PDB entry 2BS4 | X-ray diffraction, 2.76 A resolution | chains C and F of the 6 polymer chains in the assembly

[Chain C (and F)]
Molecule: Quinol-fumarate reductase diheme cytochrome B subunit C
From: Wolinella succinogenes
Notes: EC 1.3.99.1; chain F of this document is another copy of the same molecule, construct and numbering; everything in this record applies to it too
Reference sequence: P17413 (FRDC_WOLSU); residues 1-256 here = UniProt positions 1-256
Amino-acid sequence (256 residues; each row starts with the number of its first residue):
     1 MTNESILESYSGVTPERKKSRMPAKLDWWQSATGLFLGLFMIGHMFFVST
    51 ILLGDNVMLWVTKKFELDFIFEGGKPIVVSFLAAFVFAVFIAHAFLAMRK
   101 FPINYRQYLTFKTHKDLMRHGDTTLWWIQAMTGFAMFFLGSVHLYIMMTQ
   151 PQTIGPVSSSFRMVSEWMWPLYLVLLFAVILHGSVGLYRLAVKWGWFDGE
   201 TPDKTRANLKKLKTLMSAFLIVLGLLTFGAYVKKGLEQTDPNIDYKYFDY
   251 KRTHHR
Unresolved in the structure: 256
Sequence notes: conflict Ile180 (Glu in P17413)
Ion coordination: heme Fe site 1: His44, His143; heme Fe site 2: His93, His182
Small-molecule neighbours:
  - 2,3-dimethyl-1,4-naphthoquinone (DMW): Phe40, His44, Phe47, Val48, Met58, Val61, Thr62, Phe65, Val79, Leu82, Ile154
  - heme (HEM), molecule 1: Gln30, Ser31, Gly34, Leu35, Leu37, Gly38, Met41, Phe90, His93, Ala94, Ala97, Met98, Lys100, Phe101, Trp126, Gln129, Ala130, Gly133, Phe134, Met136, Phe137, Val179, His182, Gly183, Gly186, Leu187, Leu190, Lys193
  - heme (HEM), molecule 2: Phe40, Met41, His44, Met45, Val48, Val79, Leu82, Ala83, Val86, Phe90, Met136, Gly140, His143, Leu144, Met147, Ile154, Ser159, Arg162, Met163, Tyr172, Leu175, Leu176, Val179, Gly224, Thr227, Phe228, Tyr231
Swiss-Prot annotation at these positions:
  - binding site (heme b): His44, His93, His143, His182

[Interface between chain C and chain F]
Contacting residue pairs (80; chain C residue first):
  Met1(C) - Thr113(F)
  Met1(C) - Asp116(F)  hydrogen bond (backbone-side chain)
  Met1(C) - Leu117(F)  hydrogen bond (side chain-backbone)
  Ser5(C) - Thr113(F)
  Ile6(C) - Thr113(F)
  Ile6(C) - Leu117(F)  hydrophobic
  Glu8(C) - Tyr105(F)  hydrogen bond
  Glu8(C) - Arg106(F)  hydrogen bond (backbone-side chain)
  Glu8(C) - Leu109(F)
  Ser9(C) - Arg106(F)  hydrogen bond (backbone-side chain)
  Ser9(C) - Leu109(F)
  Ser9(C) - Thr110(F)
  Ser9(C) - Thr113(F)  hydrogen bond
  Tyr10(C) - Leu117(F)
  Gly12(C) - Arg106(F)
  Ser20(C) - Tyr105(F)  hydrogen bond
  Met22(C) - Tyr105(F)  hydrophobic
  Pro23(C) - Tyr105(F)
  Leu26(C) - Tyr105(F)  hydrophobic
  Ile91(C) - Phe138(F)  hydrophobic
  Phe95(C) - Phe134(F)  hydrophobic
  Met98(C) - Ile103(F)
  Met98(C) - Phe134(F)  hydrophobic
  Arg99(C) - Ile103(F)
  Ile103(C) - Met98(F)
  Ile103(C) - Arg99(F)
  Ile103(C) - Ile103(F)  hydrophobic
  Tyr105(C) - Glu8(F)  hydrogen bond
  Tyr105(C) - Ser20(F)
  Tyr105(C) - Met22(F)  hydrophobic
  Tyr105(C) - Leu26(F)  hydrophobic
  Arg106(C) - Glu8(F)  hydrogen bond (side chain-backbone)
  Arg106(C) - Ser9(F)  hydrogen bond (side chain-backbone)
  Arg106(C) - Gly12(F)
  Leu109(C) - Glu8(F)
  Leu109(C) - Ser9(F)
  Thr110(C) - Ser9(F)
  Thr113(C) - Met1(F)
  Thr113(C) - Ser5(F)
  Thr113(C) - Ile6(F)
  Thr113(C) - Ser9(F)  hydrogen bond
  Asp116(C) - Met1(F)  hydrogen bond (side chain-backbone)
  Leu117(C) - Met1(F)  hydrophobic
  Leu117(C) - Ile6(F)  hydrophobic
  Leu117(C) - Tyr10(F)
  Phe134(C) - Phe95(F)  hydrophobic
  Phe134(C) - Met98(F)  hydrophobic
  Phe137(C) - Phe134(F)  hydrophobic
  Phe137(C) - Phe137(F)
  Phe137(C) - Phe138(F)  hydrophobic
  Phe137(C) - Ser141(F)
  Phe138(C) - Ile91(F)  hydrophobic
  Phe138(C) - Phe137(F)  hydrophobic
  Phe138(C) - Ser141(F)
  Ser141(C) - Phe137(F)
  Ser141(C) - Phe138(F)
  Ser141(C) - Val142(F)
  Val142(C) - Ser141(F)
  Val142(C) - Val142(F)  hydrophobic
  Val142(C) - Tyr145(F)  hydrophobic
  Tyr145(C) - Val142(F)  hydrophobic
  Tyr145(C) - Trp167(F)  hydrogen bond (side chain-backbone)
  Tyr145(C) - Met168(F)  hydrophobic
  Tyr145(C) - Pro170(F)
  Tyr145(C) - Leu171(F)  hydrogen bond (side chain-backbone)
  Thr149(C) - Glu166(F)
  Thr149(C) - Trp167(F)
  Gln150(C) - Glu166(F)
  Phe161(C) - Tyr247(F)
  Glu166(C) - Thr149(F)
  Glu166(C) - Gln150(F)
  Glu166(C) - Lys246(F)  salt bridge
  Trp167(C) - Tyr145(F)  hydrogen bond (backbone-side chain)
  Trp167(C) - Thr149(F)
  Met168(C) - Tyr145(F)  hydrophobic
  Pro170(C) - Tyr145(F)
  Leu171(C) - Tyr145(F)  hydrogen bond (backbone-side chain)
  Lys246(C) - Glu166(F)  salt bridge
  Lys246(C) - Lys246(F)
  Tyr247(C) - Phe161(F)
Interface residues without a listed pair, chain C (44 interface residues in all): Phe87, Phe90, Phe101, Asn104, Ser165
Interface residues without a listed pair, chain F (44 interface residues in all): Pro23, Phe87, Phe90, Phe101, Asn104, Ser165

[Overview]
Chain C and chain F each contribute 44 residues to their interface; the contacts include 16 hydrogen bonds and
2 salt bridges. Polar pairs include Glu166(C)-Lys246(F), Met1(C)-Asp116(F) and Met1(C)-Leu117(F). Chain C
binds heme and 2,3-dimethyl-1,4-naphthoquinone. From UniProt: 4 heme b-binding residues on chain C.
Chain C and chain F are both Quinol-fumarate reductase diheme cytochrome B subunit C (Wolinella succinogenes);
the structure, Glu C180 -> ile variant quinol:fumarate reductase fromwolinella succinogenes, was determined by
X-ray diffraction.
